Entry 6S59 (electron microscopy, 3.70 A resolution); this record covers chains A and B.

# Chain A (and B)
Name: Nicotinamide nucleotide transhydrogenase
Organism: Ovis aries
Notes: chain B of this document is another copy of the same molecule, construct and numbering; everything in this record applies to it too
UniProt: W5PFI3 (W5PFI3_SHEEP); the construct has insertions or renumbered stretches relative to UniProt, so the offset changes along the chain: -42 to 821 = UniProt 1-864; 826-1043 = UniProt 865-1082
Sequence (1086 residues; row label = number of the first residue in the row; numbers below 1 keep their minus sign (Met-42 is residue -42)):
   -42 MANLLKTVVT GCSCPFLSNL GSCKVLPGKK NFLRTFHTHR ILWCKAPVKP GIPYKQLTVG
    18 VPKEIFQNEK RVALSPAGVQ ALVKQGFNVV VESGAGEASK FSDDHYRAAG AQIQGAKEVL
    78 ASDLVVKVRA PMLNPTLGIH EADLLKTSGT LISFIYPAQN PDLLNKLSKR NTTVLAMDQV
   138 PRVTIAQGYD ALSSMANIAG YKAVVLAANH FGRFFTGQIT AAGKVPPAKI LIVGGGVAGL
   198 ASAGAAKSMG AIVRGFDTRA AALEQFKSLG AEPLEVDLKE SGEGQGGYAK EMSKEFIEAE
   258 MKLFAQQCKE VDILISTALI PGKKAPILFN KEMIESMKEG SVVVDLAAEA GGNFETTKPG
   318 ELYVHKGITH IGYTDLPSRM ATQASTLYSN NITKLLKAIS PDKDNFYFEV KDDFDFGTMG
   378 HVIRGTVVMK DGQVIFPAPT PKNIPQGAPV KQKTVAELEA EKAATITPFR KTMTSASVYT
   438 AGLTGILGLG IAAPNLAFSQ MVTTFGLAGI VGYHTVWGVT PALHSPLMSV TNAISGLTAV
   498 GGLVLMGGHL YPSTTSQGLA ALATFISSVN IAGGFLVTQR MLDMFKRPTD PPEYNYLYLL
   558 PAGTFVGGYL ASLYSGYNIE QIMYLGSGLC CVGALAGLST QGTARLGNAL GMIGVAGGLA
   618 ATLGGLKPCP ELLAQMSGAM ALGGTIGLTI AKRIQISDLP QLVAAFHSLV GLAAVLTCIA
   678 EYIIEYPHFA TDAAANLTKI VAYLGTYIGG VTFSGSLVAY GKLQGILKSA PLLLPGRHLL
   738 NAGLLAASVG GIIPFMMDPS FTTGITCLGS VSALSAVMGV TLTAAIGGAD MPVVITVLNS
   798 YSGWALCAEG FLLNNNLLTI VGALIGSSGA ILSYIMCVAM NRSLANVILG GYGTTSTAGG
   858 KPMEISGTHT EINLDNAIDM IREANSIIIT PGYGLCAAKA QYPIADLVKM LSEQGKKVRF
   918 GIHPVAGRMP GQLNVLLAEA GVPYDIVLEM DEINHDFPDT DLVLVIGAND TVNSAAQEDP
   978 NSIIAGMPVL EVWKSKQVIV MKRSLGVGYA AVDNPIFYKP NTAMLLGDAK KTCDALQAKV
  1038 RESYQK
Not modelled in the structure: -42 to 4, 1004-1008, 1043
Differences from the reference sequence: conflict Thr-8 (Ala35 in W5PFI3); insertion (822-825)
UniProt features mapped onto this chain:
  - binding site (NAD(+)): Arg139 to Thr141, Val194, Asp214 to Arg216, Gly244, Glu257, Leu276
  - modified residue: Lys27 (N6-acetyllysine), Lys74 (N6-succinyllysine), Lys181 (N6-succinyllysine), Lys251 (N6-succinyllysine), Lys288 (N6-succinyllysine), Lys354 (N6-acetyllysine)
Ligand contacts:
  - 1,2-diacyl-sn-glycero-3-phosphocholine (PC1), molecule 1: Tyr436, Leu440, Ile443, Leu446, Val459, Phe462, Gly463, Ile467, Tyr470, His471
  - 1,2-diacyl-sn-glycero-3-phosphocholine (PC1), molecule 2: Phe462, Gly466, Tyr470, Trp474, Trp801, Ser824, Ala827, Ile828, Tyr831
  - 1,2-diacyl-sn-glycero-3-phosphocholine (PC1), molecule 3: Gly475, Leu586, Cys587, Gly590, Ala593, Ser596
  - 1,2-diacyl-sn-glycero-3-phosphocholine (PC1), molecule 4: Ile528, Ala529, Leu533, Gln536, Asn552, Tyr553, Leu556, Ala559, Ala606, Met609, Val612, Leu645
  - 1,2-diacyl-sn-glycero-3-phosphocholine (PC1), molecule 5: Ser797, Tyr798, Ala827, Ser830, Tyr831, Cys834, Val835, Arg839, Ser840, Leu841, Thr852
Reported in the primary citation:
  - conformationally variable residues (order/disorder transition, side-chain flip): Arg925, Lys999, Arg1000, Leu1002 to Asp1010
  - catalytic residues: His664, Ser799 (proposed by the authors, not directly observed)
  - disease-associated variants - S150N, G157S, F172S, M294V, T314A, Y345S, P394L, A490V, G621R, G635R, G819D, A820E, L934P, A965P (citing earlier work)

# How chain A and chain B interact
Contacting residue pairs (87; chain A residue first):
  Gln144(A) with Ala178(B)
  Val162(A) with Ala165(B), hydrophobic
  Ala165(A) with Val162(B), hydrophobic
  Gly169(A) with Met337(B); Thr339(B); Gln340(B)
  Ala178(A) with Gln144(B)
  Ala179(A) with Gly145(B); Asn347(B)
  Ser205(A) with Ser205(B)
  Glu296(A) with Lys57(B)
  Met337(A) with Gly169(B)
  Thr339(A) with Gly169(B)
  Gln340(A) with Gly169(B), hydrogen bond (backbone-backbone)
  Asn347(A) with Ala179(B)
  Pro425(A) with Pro548(B), hydrophobic
  Thr429(A) with Leu554(B)
  Met430(A) with Leu554(B), hydrophobic
  Ser432(A) with Tyr555(B); Leu603(B)
  Ala433(A) with Leu554(B); Pro558(B)
  Tyr436(A) with Leu603(B)
  Thr437(A) with Pro558(B); Thr561(B)
  Leu440(A) with Phe562(B), hydrophobic
  Thr441(A) with Thr561(B)
  Ile443(A) with Phe562(B), hydrophobic; Ile579(B); Leu582(B), hydrophobic
  Leu444(A) with Phe562(B); Ile576(B), hydrophobic; Met580(B), hydrophobic
  Gly447(A) with Asn575(B); Ile576(B); Ile579(B)
  Ile448(A) with Tyr574(B), hydrophobic; Ile576(B)
  Ser456(A) with Gln578(B); Ile579(B)
  Gln457(A) with Gln457(B); Gln578(B); Asn813(B)
  Val459(A) with Leu582(B), hydrophobic
  Thr460(A) with Leu582(B)
  Thr461(A) with Thr460(B); Leu464(B)
  Leu464(A) with Thr461(B); Leu464(B), hydrophobic; Val468(B); Leu586(B), hydrophobic; Ile817(B), hydrophobic
  Ile467(A) with Val468(B), hydrophobic; Leu586(B), hydrophobic
  Val468(A) with Leu464(B); Ile467(B), hydrophobic; Val468(B), hydrophobic
  His471(A) with His471(B)
  Pro548(A) with Pro425(B), hydrophobic
  Tyr551(A) with Phe426(B), hydrophobic
  Tyr553(A) with Phe426(B)
  Leu554(A) with Phe426(B), hydrophobic; Thr429(B); Ala433(B)
  Leu557(A) with Thr437(B)
  Pro558(A) with Ala433(B); Thr437(B)
  Thr561(A) with Thr437(B), hydrogen bond
  Phe562(A) with Leu440(B), hydrophobic; Leu444(B), hydrophobic
  Gly565(A) with Leu444(B)
  Tyr566(A) with Leu444(B)
  Tyr574(A) with Ile448(B)
  Ile576(A) with Gly447(B); Ile448(B), hydrophobic
  Gln578(A) with Ser456(B); Gln457(B)
  Ile579(A) with Ile443(B); Gly447(B); Ser456(B)
  Met580(A) with Leu444(B), hydrophobic
  Leu582(A) with Val459(B), hydrophobic
  Leu586(A) with Ile467(B), hydrophobic
  Leu603(A) with Tyr436(B)
  Leu607(A) with Tyr436(B), hydrophobic
  Ile610(A) with Leu440(B), hydrophobic
  Pro1017(A) with Thr177(B)
Also at the interface, not in a pair above, chain A (71 interface residues in all): Gly145, Arg170, Phe171, Met206, Gly297, Phe426, Ala465, Thr472, Pro549, Glu550, Tyr555, Ser569, Gly583, Cys587, Asn813, Ile817
Also at the interface, not in a pair above, chain B (71 interface residues in all): Arg170, Phe171, Ile176, Met206, Ala338, Asn348, Met430, Ala465, Thr472, Pro549, Tyr551, Tyr553, Leu557, Gly565, Tyr566, Gly583, Cys587, Val589, Leu607, Ile610

# Summary
The chain A/chain B interface involves 71 residues from each chain, with 2 hydrogen bonds. Among the polar
pairs are Thr561(A)-Thr437(B) and Gln340(A)-Gly169(B). Bound to chain A: 5 copies of
1,2-diacyl-sn-glycero-3-phosphocholine. UniProt lists 10 NAD+-binding residues on chain A. The paper reports
catalytic residues His664(A) and Ser799(A); conformational variability at Arg925(A), Lys999(A) and Arg1000(A)
among others.
Chain A and chain B are both Nicotinamide nucleotide transhydrogenase (Ovis aries); the structure, Structure
of ovine transhydrogenase in the apo state, was determined by electron microscopy together with 6QTI and 6QUE
from the same study.
